Entry 7PXH (electron microscopy, 2.59 A resolution); this record covers chains B and D of the 4 polymer chains in the assembly.

== Chain B (and D) ==
Name: Isoform J of Calcium-activated potassium channel slowpoke
Source organism: Drosophila melanogaster
Notes: chain D of this document is another copy of the same molecule, construct and numbering; everything in this record applies to it too
UniProtKB: Q03720 (SLO_DROME), isoform Q03720-14; residue numbers follow UniProt; this construct covers 1-1180
Sequence (1180 residues; each row starts with the number of its first residue):
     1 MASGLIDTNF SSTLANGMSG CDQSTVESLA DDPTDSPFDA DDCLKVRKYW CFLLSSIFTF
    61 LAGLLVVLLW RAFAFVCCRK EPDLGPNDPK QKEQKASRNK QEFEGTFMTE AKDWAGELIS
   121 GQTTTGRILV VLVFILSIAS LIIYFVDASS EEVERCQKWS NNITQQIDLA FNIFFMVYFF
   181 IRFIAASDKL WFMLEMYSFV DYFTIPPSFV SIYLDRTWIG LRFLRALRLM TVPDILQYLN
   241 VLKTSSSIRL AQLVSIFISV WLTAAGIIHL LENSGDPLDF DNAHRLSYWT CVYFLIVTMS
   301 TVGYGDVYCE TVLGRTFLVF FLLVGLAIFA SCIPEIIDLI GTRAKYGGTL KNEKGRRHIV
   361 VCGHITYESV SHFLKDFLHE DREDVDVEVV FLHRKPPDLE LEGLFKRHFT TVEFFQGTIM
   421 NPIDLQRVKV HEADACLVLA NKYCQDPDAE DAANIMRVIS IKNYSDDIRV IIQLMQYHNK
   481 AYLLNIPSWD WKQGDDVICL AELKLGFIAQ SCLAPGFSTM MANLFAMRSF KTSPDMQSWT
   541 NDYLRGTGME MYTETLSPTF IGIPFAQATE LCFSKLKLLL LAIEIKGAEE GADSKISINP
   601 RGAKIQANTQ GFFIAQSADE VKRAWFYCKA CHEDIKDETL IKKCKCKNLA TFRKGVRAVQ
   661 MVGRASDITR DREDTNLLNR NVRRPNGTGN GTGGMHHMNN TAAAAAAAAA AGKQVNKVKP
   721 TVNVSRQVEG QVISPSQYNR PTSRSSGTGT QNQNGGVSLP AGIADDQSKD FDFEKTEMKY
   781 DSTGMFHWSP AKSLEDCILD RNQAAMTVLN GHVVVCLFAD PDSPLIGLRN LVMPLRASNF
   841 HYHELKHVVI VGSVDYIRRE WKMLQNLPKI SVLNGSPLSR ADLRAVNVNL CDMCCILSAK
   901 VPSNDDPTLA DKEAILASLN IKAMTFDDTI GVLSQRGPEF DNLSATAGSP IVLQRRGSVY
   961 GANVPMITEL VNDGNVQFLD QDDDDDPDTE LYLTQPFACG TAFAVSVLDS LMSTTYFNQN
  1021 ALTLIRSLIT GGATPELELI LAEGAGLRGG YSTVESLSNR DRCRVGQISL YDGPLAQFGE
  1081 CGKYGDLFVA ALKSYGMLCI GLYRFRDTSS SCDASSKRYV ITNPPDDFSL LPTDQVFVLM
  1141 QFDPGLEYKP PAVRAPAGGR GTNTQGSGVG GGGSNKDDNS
Not modelled in the structure: 1-43, 78-105, 587-593, 631-777, 928-958, 1110-1113, 1146-1180
Construct notes: conflict D281 (Asn in Q03720), I328 (Met in Q03720), C332 (Ser in Q03720), D338 (Glu in Q03720), I340 (Val in Q03720), T342 (Ser in Q03720), R343 (Gly in Q03720), A344 (Asn in Q03720), T349 (Glu in Q03720), N352 (Arg in Q03720), K354 (His in Q03720), R356 (Lys in Q03720), G974 (Ser in Q03720)
Bound ions: K+ site 1: T301, V302 (shared with 2 residues of chain A; 2 residues of chain C; T301(D), V302(D) of chain D); K+ site 2: T301 (shared with 1 residue of chain A; 1 residue of chain C; T301(D) of chain D); K+ site 3: V302, G303 (shared with 2 residues of chain A; 2 residues of chain C; V302(D), G303(D) of chain D); K+ site 4: G303, Y304 (shared with 2 residues of chain A; 2 residues of chain C; G303(D), Y304(D) of chain D); Ca2+ site 1: D381, R528, G548, E550, Q616; Ca2+ site 2: N463 (shared with 4 residues of chain C); Mg2+: N523, A526, T547; Ca2+ site 3: Q977, D980, D983, D985 (shared with N463(D) of chain D)
Ligand contacts:
  - 6PL ((4S,7R)-4-hydroxy-N,N,N-trimethyl-9-oxo-7-[(palmitoyloxy)methyl]-3,5,8-trioxa-4-phosphahexacosan-1-aminium 4-oxide), molecule 1: I138, L141, F145, L229, V232, V241, L242, K243, T244, S247, L250, A251, V254, S255, I258, L262
  - 6PL, molecule 2: M196, L227, M230, R249, I256, V260, I267, V324, I328, S331, E335
  - 6PL, molecule 3: W261, S287, W289, T290, V292, Y293
  - 6PL, molecule 4: D276, P277, L278, D279, D281, N282, V312, L313, T316, F320
  - 6PL, molecule 5: V312, R315, T316, V319, F320
  - 6PL, molecule 6: I337, G341, T342
  - 8I2 ((3S,6R,9S,12R,15S,18R,21S,24R)-4,6,10,16,18,22-hexamethyl-3,9,15,21-tetrakis(2-methylpropyl)-12,24-bis[(4-morpholin-4-ylphenyl)methyl]-1,7,13,19-tetraoxa-4,10,16,22-tetrazacyclotetracosane-2,5,8,11,14,17,20,23-octone): F257, I296, M299, S300, T301, L326, A327, F329, A330, I333
UniProt features mapped onto this chain:
  - region: L505 to F525 (Segment S7), I563 to I583 (Segment S8)
  - motif: T301 to Y304 (Selectivity for potassium)
  - mutagenesis: Y552 (Y552F: Affects the interaction with SRC)

== How chain B and chain D interact ==
Residue-residue contacts (74):
  F257(B) - L323(D)  hydrophobic
  W261(B) - V319(D)  hydrophobic
  T290(B) - R315(D)
  Y293(B) - R315(D)
  Y293(B) - V319(D)  hydrophobic
  I296(B) - V319(D)  hydrophobic
  I296(B) - L323(D)  hydrophobic
  V297(B) - L322(D)  hydrophobic
  S300(B) - T301(D)
  S300(B) - L322(D)
  S300(B) - L326(D)
  T301(B) - T301(D)
  V302(B) - V302(D)
  V302(B) - G303(D)
  V302(B) - L322(D)  hydrophobic
  G303(B) - G303(D)
  Y304(B) - F294(D)
  Y304(B) - T298(D)  hydrogen bond
  Y304(B) - G305(D)
  Y304(B) - L318(D)
  D306(B) - Y308(D)
  D306(B) - R315(D)  salt bridge
  L399(B) - Q237(D)
  L399(B) - S245(D)
  L399(B) - I248(D)  hydrophobic
  L399(B) - R249(D)
  E400(B) - K243(D)
  E400(B) - S245(D)
  G403(B) - Q237(D)
  K406(B) - S120(D)
  K406(B) - D234(D)  salt bridge
  K406(B) - Q237(D)
  K406(B) - Y238(D)
  R407(B) - Q122(D)  hydrogen bond (backbone-side chain)
  R407(B) - Q237(D)  hydrogen bond (side chain-backbone)
  R407(B) - N240(D)
  H408(B) - Q122(D)
  F409(B) - G116(D)
  F409(B) - I119(D)  hydrophobic
  F409(B) - Q122(D)
  T410(B) - D113(D)  hydrogen bond
  T410(B) - E117(D)
  T410(B) - Q122(D)
  R801(B) - G1044(D)
  R880(B) - N485(D)  hydrogen bond
  R880(B) - E1043(D)  hydrogen bond (backbone-backbone)
  A881(B) - E1043(D)  hydrogen bond (backbone-backbone)
  R884(B) - E1043(D)  salt bridge
  T908(B) - M420(D)
  L909(B) - M456(D)  hydrophobic
  K912(B) - A452(D)
  K912(B) - M456(D)
  L916(B) - I459(D)  hydrophobic
  L916(B) - I486(D)  hydrophobic
  L919(B) - N485(D)
  L919(B) - I486(D)  hydrophobic
  L919(B) - P487(D)
  N920(B) - N485(D)  hydrogen bond
  A923(B) - N485(D)
  A923(B) - P487(D)  hydrophobic
  Q977(B) - M420(D)
  Q977(B) - P422(D)
  Q977(B) - N463(D)  hydrogen bond (backbone-side chain)
  F978(B) - M420(D)  hydrophobic
  F978(B) - S460(D)
  F978(B) - N463(D)
  D980(B) - N463(D)
  Q981(B) - N463(D)
  D985(B) - P422(D)
  D985(B) - N463(D)  hydrogen bond
  D986(B) - I423(D)
  P987(B) - N421(D)
  P987(B) - P422(D)
  P987(B) - I423(D)
Interface residues without a listed pair, chain B (44 interface residues in all): V307, K351, L878, S879, D906, I915
Interface residues without a listed pair, chain D (53 interface residues in all): A185, S187, T244, Q252, Y304, C309, R394, A453, I455, Y482, A1042, A1045

== Overview ==
Chain B and chain D form an interface of 44 and 53 residues respectively, with 10 hydrogen bonds and 3 salt
bridges. Polar pairs include D306(B)-R315(D), K406(B)-D234(D) and R884(B)-E1043(D). Ligands of chain B: 6
copies of compound 6PL and compound 8I2.
Both chains are Isoform J of Calcium-activated potassium channel slowpoke (Drosophila melanogaster). Entry
7PXH (Emodepside-bound Drosophila Slo channel) was determined by electron microscopy (same publication as
7PXE, 7PXF and 7PXG).
